3HS8 - chains A and P; structure by X-ray diffraction, 1.90 A resolution.

[Chain A]
Molecule: Adaptor protein complex AP-2, alpha 2 subunit
Organism: Mus musculus
Reference sequence: Q6PEE6 (Q6PEE6_MOUSE); residues 702-938 here = UniProt positions 702-938
Chain sequence (273 residues; each row starts with the number of its first residue):
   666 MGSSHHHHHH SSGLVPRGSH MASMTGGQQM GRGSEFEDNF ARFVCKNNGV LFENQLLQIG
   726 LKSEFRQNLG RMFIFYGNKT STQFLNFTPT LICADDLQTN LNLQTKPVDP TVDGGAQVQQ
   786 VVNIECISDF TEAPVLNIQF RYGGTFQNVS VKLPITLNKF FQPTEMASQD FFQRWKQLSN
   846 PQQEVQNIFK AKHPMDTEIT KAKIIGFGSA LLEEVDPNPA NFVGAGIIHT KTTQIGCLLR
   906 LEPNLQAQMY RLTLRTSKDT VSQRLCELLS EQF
Unresolved in the structure: 666-700
Construct notes: expression tag (666-701)

[Chain P]
Molecule: peptide from Intersectin-1, residues 840-851
Reference sequence: Q9Z0R4 (ITSN1_MOUSE); residue numbers follow UniProt; this construct covers 840-851
Chain sequence (12 residues; row label = number of the first residue in the row):
   840 PNNWADFSST WP

[Chain A / chain P interface]
Contacting residue pairs - 19 pairs, chain A then chain P:
  Glu702(A) with Ser848(P), hydrogen bond
  Gly714(A) with Phe846(P)
  Val715(A) with Phe846(P), hydrophobic; Ser847(P); Ser848(P)
  Glu718(A) with Ser848(P), hydrogen bond
  Gln723(A) with Phe846(P), hydrogen bond (side chain-backbone)
  Gly725(A) with Phe846(P)
  Leu726(A) with Phe846(P)
  Lys727(A) with Phe846(P)
  Phe740(A) with Ala844(P), hydrophobic; Phe846(P), hydrophobic
  Gly742(A) with Trp843(P)
  Asn743(A) with Trp843(P)
  Gly780(A) with Asn841(P); Trp843(P), hydrogen bond (backbone-side chain)
  Ala781(A) with Trp843(P)
  Gln782(A) with Trp843(P); Ala844(P), hydrogen bond (side chain-backbone)
Interface residues without a listed pair, chain A (15 interface residues in all): Lys744

[In short]
The interface between chain A and chain P involves 15 residues on one side and 6 on the other; the contacts
include 5 hydrogen bonds. Polar contacts include Glu702(A)-Ser848(P), Glu718(A)-Ser848(P) and
Gln723(A)-Phe846(P).
Chain A is Adaptor protein complex AP-2, alpha 2 subunit (Mus musculus) and chain P is peptide from
Intersectin-1, residues 840-851; the structure, Intersectin 1-peptide-AP2 alpha ear complex, was determined by
X-ray diffraction together with 3HS9 from the same study.
